PDB entry 7CGN | electron microscopy, 4.30 A resolution (low resolution: residue-level contacts below are approximate; hydrogen-bond / salt-bridge calls are withheld) | chains D and K of the 12 polymer chains in the assembly

[Chain D]
Protein: Lipid asymmetry maintenance ABC transporter permease subunit MlaE
Organism: Escherichia coli (strain K12)
UniProtKB: A0A4S5B3V0 (A0A4S5B3V0_ECOLI); numbering as in UniProt (aligned over 1-260)
Amino-acid sequence (260 residues; each row starts with the number of its first residue):
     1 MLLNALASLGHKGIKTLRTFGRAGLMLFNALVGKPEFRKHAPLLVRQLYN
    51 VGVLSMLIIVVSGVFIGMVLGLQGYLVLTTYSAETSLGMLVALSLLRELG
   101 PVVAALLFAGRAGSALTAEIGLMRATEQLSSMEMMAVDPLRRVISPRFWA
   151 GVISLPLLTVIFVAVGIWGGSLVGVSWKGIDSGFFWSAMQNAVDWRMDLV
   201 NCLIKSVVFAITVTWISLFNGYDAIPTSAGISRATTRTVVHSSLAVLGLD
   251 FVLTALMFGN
Disordered / not traced: 1-2, 260
From the paper describing this entry:
  - mutagenesis - I14N, R97E, L99N, R237E/H241E: decreased growth in response to SDS/EDTA

[Chain K]
Protein: Outer membrane lipid asymmetry maintenance protein MlaD
Organism: Escherichia coli (strain K12)
UniProtKB: A0A6D2XU65 (A0A6D2XU65_ECOLI); residue numbers follow UniProt; this construct covers 1-183
Amino-acid sequence (183 residues; row label = number of the first residue in the row):
     1 MQTKKNEIWVGIFLLAALLAALFVCLKAANVTSIRTEPTYTLYATFDNIG
    51 GLKARSPVSIGGVVVGRVADITLDPKTYLPRVTLEIEQRYNHIPDTSSLS
   101 IRTSGLLGEQYLALNVGFEDPELGTAILKDGDTIQDTKSAMVLEDLIGQF
   151 LYGSKGDDNKNSGDAPAAAPGNNETTEPVGTTK
Disordered / not traced: 1-3, 31-35, 153-183

[Chain D / chain K interface]
Residue-residue contacts (13):
  Leu17(D) - Gly11(K)
  Leu17(D) - Leu15(K)
  Arg18(D) - Lys4(K)
  Arg18(D) - Glu7(K)
  Phe20(D) - Leu14(K)
  Gly21(D) - Glu7(K)
  Gly21(D) - Val10(K)
  Gly21(D) - Gly11(K)
  Arg22(D) - Glu7(K)
  Gly24(D) - Leu14(K)
  Trp215(D) - Leu14(K)
  Ala255(D) - Ala29(K)
  Leu256(D) - Cys25(K)
Other interface residues (no listed pair), chain D (12 interface residues in all): Leu25, Val252, Gly259
Other interface residues (no listed pair), chain K (10 interface residues in all): Ile8, Leu22

[Summary]
12 residues of chain D and 10 residues of chain K are in contact. The paper reports that I14N, R97E and L99N
of chain D, among others, reduce growth in response to SDS/EDTA.
Chain D is Lipid asymmetry maintenance ABC transporter permease subunit MlaE and chain K is Outer membrane
lipid asymmetry maintenance protein MlaD, both from Escherichia coli (strain K12); the structure, The overall
structure of the MlaFEDB complex in ATP-bound EQtall conformation (Mutation of E170Q on MlaF), was determined
by electron microscopy together with 7CGE and 7CH0 from the same study.
